3ZTD - chains B and C of the 3 polymer chains in the assembly; structure by X-ray diffraction, 2.79 A resolution.

Chain B:
Name: Transcription elongation factor B polypeptide 1
Organism: Homo sapiens
UniProt: Q15369 (ELOC_HUMAN); residues 17-112 here = UniProt positions 17-112
Amino-acid sequence (97 residues; each row starts with the number of its first residue):
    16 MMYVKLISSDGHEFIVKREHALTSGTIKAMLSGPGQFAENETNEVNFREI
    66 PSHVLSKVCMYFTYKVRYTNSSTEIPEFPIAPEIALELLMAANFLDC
Unresolved in the structure: 16, 48-57
Construct notes: cloning artifact (16)

Chain C:
Name: Von hippel-lindau disease tumor suppressor
Organism: Homo sapiens
UniProt: P40337 (VHL_HUMAN); residue numbers follow UniProt; this construct covers 54-213
Amino-acid sequence (162 residues; numbered 52 to 213; the number before each row is that of its first residue):
    52 GSMEAGRPRPVLRSVNSREPSQVIFCNRSPRVVLPVWLNFDGEPQPYPTL
   102 PPGTGRRIHSYRGHLWLFRDAGTHDGLLVNQTELFVPSLNVDGQPIFANI
   152 TLPVYTLKERCLQVVRSLVKPENYRRLDIVRSLYEDLEDHPNVQKDLERL
   202 TQERIAHQRMGD
Unresolved in the structure: 52-62, 140-142, 205-213
Construct notes: expression tag (52-53)
Residues lining bound ligands: ZTD (methyl 4-[({(4R)-4-hydroxy-1-[(3-methylisoxazol-5-yl)acetyl]-L-prolyl}amino)methyl]benzoate): N67, R69, W88, F91, Y98, P99, R107, I109, H110, S111, Y112, H115, W117
UniProt features mapped onto this chain:
  - region: T157 to V166 (Interaction with Elongin BC complex)
  - natural variant: L63 (L63P: In PCC), R64 (R64P: In PCC), S65 (S65A: In PCC; S65L: In VHLD; S65W: In VHLD), V66 to Q73 (deletion: In VHLD), S68 (S68W: In PCC and VHLD), E70 (E70K: In VHLD), V74 (V74G: In VHLD), I75 (deletion: In VHLD), F76 (F76I: In VHLD; F76L: In VHLD; F76S: In VHLD; deletion: In VHLD), N78 (N78H: In VHLD; N78S: In VHLD; N78T: In VHLD), R79 (R79P: In VHLD), S80 (S80I: In VHLD; S80N: In PCC and VHLD; S80R: In VHLD), 64 further natural variant entries in UniProt
  - mutagenesis: Y98 (Y98N: No interaction with HIF1A. No HIF1A degradation)
Reported in the primary citation:
  - binding site for ZTD: N67, R69, F76, P86, W88, F91, Y98, P99, L101, R107, I109, H110, S111, Y112, H115, W117

How chain B and chain C interact:
Pairs across the interface (34; chain B residue first):
  Y76(B) - Y156(C)  hydrogen bond (side chain-backbone)
  Y76(B) - T157(C)
  Y76(B) - L158(C)  hydrogen bond (side chain-backbone)
  Y79(B) - V155(C)  hydrophobic
  Y83(B) - V155(C)
  T84(B) - V155(C)
  S86(B) - Q132(C)  hydrogen bond (backbone-side chain)
  S87(B) - Q132(C)
  E89(B) - R79(C)
  I90(B) - L153(C)
  P91(B) - L153(C)
  E92(B) - R82(C)  salt bridge
  E92(B) - L153(C)
  E92(B) - R161(C)  salt bridge
  F93(B) - L158(C)  hydrophobic
  F93(B) - R161(C)  hydrogen bond (backbone-side chain)
  I95(B) - R161(C)
  I95(B) - C162(C)  hydrophobic
  P97(B) - L169(C)  hydrophobic
  L101(B) - I180(C)  hydrophobic
  L103(B) - L158(C)  hydrophobic
  L103(B) - C162(C)
  L104(B) - K159(C)
  L104(B) - C162(C)  hydrophobic
  L104(B) - L163(C)  hydrophobic
  L104(B) - L184(C)  hydrophobic
  M105(B) - I180(C)  hydrophobic
  A107(B) - L158(C)  hydrophobic
  A107(B) - K159(C)
  N108(B) - K159(C)  hydrogen bond
  N108(B) - L184(C)
  C112(B) - T157(C)
  C112(B) - L158(C)  hydrogen bond (backbone-backbone)
  C112(B) - K159(C)  hydrogen bond (backbone-backbone)
Also at the interface, not in a pair above, chain B (23 interface residues in all): V73, K80, A100
Also at the interface, not in a pair above, chain C (22 interface residues in all): P81, T152, P154, V165, V166, L178, S183

In short:
23 residues of chain B and 22 residues of chain C are in contact; the contacts include 7 hydrogen bonds and 2
salt bridges. Among the polar pairs are E92(B)-R82(C), E92(B)-R161(C) and Y76(B)-Y156(C). Ligands of chain C:
compound ZTD. From the paper: a binding site for ZTD at N67(C), R69(C) and F76(C) among others.
Here chain B is Transcription elongation factor B polypeptide 1 and chain C is Von hippel-lindau disease tumor
suppressor, both from Homo sapiens. Entry 3ZTD (pVHL54-213-EloB-EloC complex _ methyl
4-(((2S,4R)-4-hydroxy-1-(2-(3- methylisoxazol-5-yl)acetyl)pyrrolidine-2-carboxamido)methyl)benzoate) was
determined by X-ray diffraction together with 4AJY, 4AWJ and 3ZTC from the same study.
